Entry 7NB8 (electron microscopy, 4.40 A resolution (low resolution: residue-level contacts below are approximate; hydrogen-bond / salt-bridge calls are withheld)); this record covers chains A and B of the 3 polymer chains in the assembly.

[Chain A]
Name: Tubulin alpha-1B chain
Organism: Sus scrofa
Reference sequence: Q2XVP4 (TBA1B_PIG); residue numbers follow UniProt; this construct covers 1-451
Chain sequence (451 residues; each row starts with the number of its first residue):
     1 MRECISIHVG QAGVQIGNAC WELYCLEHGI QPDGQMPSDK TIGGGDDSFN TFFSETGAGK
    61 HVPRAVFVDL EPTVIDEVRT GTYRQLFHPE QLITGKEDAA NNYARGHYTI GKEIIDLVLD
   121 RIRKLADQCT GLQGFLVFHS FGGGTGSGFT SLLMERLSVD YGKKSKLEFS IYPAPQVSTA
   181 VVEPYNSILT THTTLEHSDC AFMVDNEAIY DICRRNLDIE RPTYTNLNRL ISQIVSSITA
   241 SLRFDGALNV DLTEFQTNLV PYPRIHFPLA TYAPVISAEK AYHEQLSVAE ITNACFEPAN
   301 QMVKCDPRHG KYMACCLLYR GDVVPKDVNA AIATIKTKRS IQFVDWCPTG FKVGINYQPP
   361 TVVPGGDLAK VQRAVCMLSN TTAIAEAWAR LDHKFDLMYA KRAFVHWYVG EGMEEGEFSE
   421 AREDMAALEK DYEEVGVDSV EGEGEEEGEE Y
Not modelled in the structure: 38-46, 438-451
UniProt features mapped onto this chain:
  - motif: Met-1 to Cys-4 (MREC motif)
  - active site: Glu-254
  - binding site (GTP): Gly-10, Gln-11, Ala-12, Gln-15, Glu-71, Ala-99, Ser-140, Gly-143, Gly-144, Thr-145, Gly-146, Thr-179, Glu-183, Asn-206, Tyr-224, Asn-228, Leu-252
  - binding site (Mg(2+)): Glu-71
  - site: Tyr-451 (Involved in polymerization)
  - modified residue: Lys-40 (N6,N6,N6-trimethyllysine), Ser-48 (Phosphoserine), Ser-232 (Phosphoserine), Tyr-282 (3'-nitrotyrosine), Arg-339 (Omega-N-methylarginine), Ser-439 (Phosphoserine), Glu-443 (5-glutamyl polyglutamate), Glu-445 (5-glutamyl polyglutamate), Tyr-451 (3'-nitrotyrosine)
  - cross-link (Glycyl lysine isopeptide (Lys-Gly)): Lys-326 (interchain with G-Cter in ubiquitin), Lys-370 (interchain with G-Cter in ubiquitin)
Bound ions: Mg2+: Asp-69, Asp-98 (together with GTP)
Ligand contacts: GTP (guanosine-5'-triphosphate): Gly-10, Gln-11, Ala-12, Gln-15, Ile-16, Asp-69, Asp-98, Ala-99, Ala-100, Asn-101, Ser-140, Gly-143, Gly-144, Thr-145, Gly-146, Ile-171, Thr-179, Asn-206, Tyr-224, Leu-227, Asn-228, Ile-231

[Chain B]
Name: Tubulin beta chain
Organism: Sus scrofa
Reference sequence: P02554 (TBB_PIG); numbering as in UniProt (aligned over 1-445)
Chain sequence (445 residues; each row starts with the number of its first residue):
     1 MREIVHIQAG QCGNQIGAKF WEVISDEHGI DPTGSYHGDS DLQLERINVY YNEAAGNKYV
    61 PRAILVDLEP GTMDSVRSGP FGQIFRPDNF VFGQSGAGNN WAKGHYTEGA ELVDSVLDVV
   121 RKESESCDCL QGFQLTHSLG GGTGSGMGTL LISKIREEYP DRIMNTFSVV PSPKVSDTVV
   181 EPYNATLSVH QLVENTDETY CIDNEALYDI CFRTLKLTTP TYGDLNHLVS ATMSGVTTCL
   241 RFPGQLNADL RKLAVNMVPF PRLHFFMPGF APLTSRGSQQ YRALTVPELT QQMFDAKNMM
   301 AACDPRHGRY LTVAAVFRGR MSMKEVDEQM LNVQNKNSSY FVEWIPNNVK TAVCDIPPRG
   361 LKMSATFIGN STAIQELFKR ISEQFTAMFR RKAFLHWYTG EGMDEMEFTE AESNMNDLVS
   421 EYQQYQDATA DEQGEFEEEG EEDEA
Not modelled in the structure: 427-445
UniProt features mapped onto this chain:
  - motif: Met-1 to Ile-4 (MREI motif)
  - binding site (GTP): Gln-11, Glu-69, Ser-138, Gly-142, Thr-143, Gly-144, Asn-204, Asn-226
  - binding site (Mg(2+)): Glu-69
  - modified residue: Ser-40 (Phosphoserine), Lys-58 (N6-acetyllysine), Ser-172 (Phosphoserine), Thr-285 (Phosphothreonine), Thr-290 (Phosphothreonine), Arg-318 (Omega-N-methylarginine), Glu-438 (5-glutamyl polyglutamate)
  - cross-link (Glycyl lysine isopeptide (Lys-Gly)): Lys-58 (interchain with G-Cter in ubiquitin), Lys-324 (interchain with G-Cter in ubiquitin)
  - natural variant: His-37 (H37V: In 2nd form), Asn-48 (N48S: In 2nd form), Ala-55 to Asn-57 (sequence variant, change not given here; In 2nd form), Ser-275 (S275A: In 2nd form)
Bound ions: Mg2+: Gln-11, Asp-67, Glu-69 (together with phosphomethylphosphonic acid guanylate ester)
Ligand contacts:
  - phosphomethylphosphonic acid guanylate ester (G2P): Ala-9, Gly-10, Gln-11, Cys-12, Gln-15, Ile-16, Asp-67, Glu-69, Gly-96, Ala-97, Asn-99, Ser-138, Gly-140, Gly-141, Gly-142, Thr-143, Gly-144, Val-169, Asp-177, Asn-204, Leu-207, Tyr-222, Leu-225, Asn-226
  - GTP (guanosine-5'-triphosphate): Gln-245, Leu-246, Lys-252

[Chain A / chain B interface]
Pairs across the interface - 71 pairs, chain A then chain B:
  Gln-11(A) with Gly-244(B); Gln-245(B); Leu-246(B); Asn-247(B)
  Glu-71(A) with Arg-2(B); Asn-247(B)
  Thr-73(A) with Arg-2(B); Arg-46(B); Pro-243(B); Asn-247(B)
  Asp-76(A) with Arg-46(B)
  Glu-77(A) with Pro-243(B); Asn-247(B)
  Lys-96(A) with Met-1(B); Arg-2(B); Asp-128(B); Cys-129(B)
  Glu-97(A) with Cys-129(B); Arg-251(B)
  Asp-98(A) with Asp-249(B)
  Ala-100(A) with Arg-251(B); Lys-252(B); Val-255(B)
  Asn-101(A) with Asn-256(B)
  Arg-105(A) with Arg-251(B)
  Gln-176(A) with Leu-331(B)
  Val-177(A) with Asp-327(B); Leu-331(B)
  Ser-178(A) with Asn-347(B)
  Thr-179(A) with Lys-350(B); Thr-351(B)
  Ala-180(A) with Asn-256(B); Asn-347(B); Lys-350(B)
  Val-181(A) with Asn-256(B); Asn-347(B)
  Val-182(A) with Val-255(B); Asn-256(B)
  Asn-206(A) with Asp-327(B)
  Tyr-210(A) with Met-323(B); Asp-327(B)
  Glu-220(A) with Lys-324(B)
  Arg-221(A) with Ser-322(B); Glu-325(B)
  Pro-222(A) with Ser-322(B); Met-323(B); Lys-324(B)
  Thr-223(A) with Gln-245(B)
  Tyr-224(A) with Gln-245(B); Met-323(B)
  Lys-394(A) with Pro-346(B)
  Leu-397(A) with Glu-343(B); Trp-344(B)
  Met-398(A) with Trp-344(B); Ile-345(B); Pro-346(B)
  Lys-401(A) with Phe-260(B); Trp-344(B)
  Ala-403(A) with Pro-259(B); Phe-260(B)
  Phe-404(A) with Val-255(B); Asn-256(B); Met-257(B); Val-258(B); Pro-259(B)
  His-406(A) with Val-258(B); Pro-259(B); Pro-261(B)
  Trp-407(A) with Ala-254(B); Val-255(B); Val-258(B)
Other interface residues (no listed pair), chain A (38 interface residues in all): Pro-72, Thr-80, Pro-184, Ala-400, Arg-402
Other interface residues (no listed pair), chain B (39 interface residues in all): Glu-45, Leu-130, Thr-312, Asn-335, Val-349

[Overview]
38 residues of chain A face 39 of chain B across their interface. GTP is bound between chain A and chain B.
Chain B binds phosphomethylphosphonic acid guanylate ester.
Chain A is Tubulin alpha-1B chain and chain B is Tubulin beta chain, both from Sus scrofa; the structure,
Plasmodium falciparum kinesin-5 motor domain without nucleotide, complexed with 14 protofilament microtubule,
was determined by electron microscopy (same publication as 7NBA).
